Entry 8Z8X (electron microscopy, 3.06 A resolution); this record covers chains C and E of the 5 polymer chains in the assembly.

Chain C:
Protein: Polymerase basic protein 2
Source organism: Thogoto virus (isolate SiAr 126)
Reference sequence: Q9YNA4 (PB2_THOGV); residues 1-769 here = UniProt positions 1-769
Chain sequence (827 residues; numbered 1 to 827; the number before each row is that of its first residue):
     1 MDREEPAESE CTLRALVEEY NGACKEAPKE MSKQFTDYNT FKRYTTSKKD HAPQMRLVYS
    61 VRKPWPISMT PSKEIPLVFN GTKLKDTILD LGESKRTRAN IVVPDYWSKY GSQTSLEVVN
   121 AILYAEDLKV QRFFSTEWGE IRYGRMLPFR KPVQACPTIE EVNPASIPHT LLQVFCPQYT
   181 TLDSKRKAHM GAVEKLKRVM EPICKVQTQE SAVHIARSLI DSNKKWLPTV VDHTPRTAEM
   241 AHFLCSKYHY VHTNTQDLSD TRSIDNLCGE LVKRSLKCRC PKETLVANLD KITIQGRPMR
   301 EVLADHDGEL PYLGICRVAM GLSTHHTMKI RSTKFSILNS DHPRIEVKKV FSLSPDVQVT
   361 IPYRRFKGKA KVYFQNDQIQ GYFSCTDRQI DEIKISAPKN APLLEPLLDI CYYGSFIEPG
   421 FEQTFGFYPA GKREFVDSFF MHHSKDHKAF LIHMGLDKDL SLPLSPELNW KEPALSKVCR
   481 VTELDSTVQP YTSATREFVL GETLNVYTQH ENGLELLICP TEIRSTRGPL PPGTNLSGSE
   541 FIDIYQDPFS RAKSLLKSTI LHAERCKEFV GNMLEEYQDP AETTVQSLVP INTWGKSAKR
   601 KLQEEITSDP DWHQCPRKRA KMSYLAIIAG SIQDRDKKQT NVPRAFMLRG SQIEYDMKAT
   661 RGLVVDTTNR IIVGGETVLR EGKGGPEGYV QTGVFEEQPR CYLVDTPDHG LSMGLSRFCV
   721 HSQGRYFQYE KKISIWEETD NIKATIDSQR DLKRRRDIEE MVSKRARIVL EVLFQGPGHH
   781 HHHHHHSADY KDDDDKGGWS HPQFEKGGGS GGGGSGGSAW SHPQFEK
Not modelled in the structure: 1-9, 255-329, 485-827
Differences from the reference sequence: expression tag (770-827)
Swiss-Prot annotation at these positions:
  - motif: Lys753 to Arg756 (Nuclear localization signal)
What the authors report for this chain:
  - mutagenesis - F134A/W138A, Q295A/D547A/I653A, D547A/F549A: decreased catalytic activity

Chain E:
Molecule: 17-nt RNA strand
Sequence (17 nucleotides; numbered 1 to 17; the number before each row is that of its first residue):
     1 GACUGCCUGU UUUUGCU

Interface between chain C and chain E:
Contacting residue pairs (12):
  Thr46(C) with U11(E), hydrogen bond to the base
  Ser47(C) with U11(E), base contact
  Lys48(C) with U10(E), hydrogen bond to the base; U11(E), hydrogen bond to the base; G15(E), salt bridge to the phosphate
  Lys49(C) with U10(E), base contact
  His51(C) with U10(E), base contact; G15(E), sugar contact; C16(E), salt bridge to the phosphate
  Met55(C) with G15(E), base contact
  Arg56(C) with U10(E), hydrogen bond to the base
  Tyr59(C) with U10(E), hydrogen bond to the phosphate
Interface residues without a listed pair, chain C (9 interface residues in all): Ala52

Summary:
9 residues of chain C and 4 residues of chain E are in contact, with 5 hydrogen bonds and 2 salt bridges.
Among the polar pairs are Thr46(C)-U11(E), Lys48(C)-U10(E) and Lys48(C)-U11(E). From the paper: F134A/W138A,
Q295A/D547A/I653A and D547A/F549A of chain C reduce catalytic activity.
Chain C is Polymerase basic protein 2 (Thogoto virus (isolate SiAr 126)) and chain E is a 17-nt RNA strand;
the structure, Cryo-EM structure of Thogoto virus polymerase in a transcription initiation conformation, was
determined by electron microscopy together with 8Z85, 8Z8J, 8Z8N, 8Z90, 8Z97, 8Z98 and 3 further entries from
the same study.
